PDB entry 3VWJ | X-ray diffraction, 3.09 A resolution | chains A and D of the 4 polymer chains in the assembly

== Chain A ==
Protein: Antigen-presenting glycoprotein CD1d
Source organism: Homo sapiens
UniProt: P15813 (CD1D_HUMAN); residues 3-277 here correspond to UniProt positions 21-295 (UniProt number = residue number + 18)
Chain sequence (284 residues; numbered 0 to 283; the number before each row is that of its first residue; numbering starts at 0):
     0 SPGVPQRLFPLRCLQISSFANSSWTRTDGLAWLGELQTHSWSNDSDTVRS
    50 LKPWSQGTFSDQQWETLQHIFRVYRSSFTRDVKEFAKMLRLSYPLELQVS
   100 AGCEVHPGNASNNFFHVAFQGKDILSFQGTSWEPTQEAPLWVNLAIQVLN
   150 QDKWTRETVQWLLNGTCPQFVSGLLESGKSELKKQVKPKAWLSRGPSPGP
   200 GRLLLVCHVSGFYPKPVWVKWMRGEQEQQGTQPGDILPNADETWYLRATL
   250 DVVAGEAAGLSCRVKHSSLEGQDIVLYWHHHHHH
Not modelled in the structure: 0-7, 105-109, 198-199, 222-225, 252-259, 279-283
Cystine bridges: Cys102-Cys166, Cys206-Cys261
Covalent attachments: N-acetylglucosamine (NAG) linked to Asn20, Asn42
Sequence notes: expression tag (0-2, 278-283)
Small-molecule neighbours: DB3 ((11Z,14E)-N-[(2S,3S,4R)-1-(alpha-D-galactopyranosyloxy)-3,4-dihydroxyoctadecan-2-yl]icosa-11,14-dienamide): Cys12, Leu13, Gln14, Gly28, Leu29, Ala30, His38, Val47, Phe70, Val72, Tyr73, Ser76, Phe77, Asp80, Val81, Phe84, Leu90, Leu96, Val98, Phe114, Val116, Ile123, Leu124, Trp131, Leu148, Asp151, Trp153, Thr154, Val158, Leu161, Phe169
Curated features (UniProtKB/Swiss-Prot):
  - binding site (a D-galactosylceramide): Asp80, Asp151 to Thr154
  - glycosylation (N-linked (GlcNAc...) asparagine): Asn20, Asn42, Asn108, Asn163

== Chain D ==
Protein: NKT15 T cell receptor beta-chain
Source organism: Homo sapiens
Chain sequence (246 residues; numbered 0 to 247; 2 numbers in that range are skipped by the numbering (no residue carries them; nothing is unmodelled there); the number before each row is that of its first residue; numbering starts at 0):
     0 MEADIYQTPRYLVIGTGKKITLECSQTMGHDKMYWYQQDPGMELHLIHYS
    50 YGVNSTEKGDLSSE
    65 STVSRIRTEHFPLTLESARPSHTSQYLCASSGLRDRGLY
   105 EQYFGPGTRLTVTEDLKNVFPPEVAVFEPSEAEISHTQKATLVCLATGFY
   155 PDHVELSWWVNGKEVHSGVCTDPQPLKEQPALNDSRYALSSRLRVSATFW
   205 QNPRNHFRCQVQFYGLSENDEWTQDRAKPVTQIVSAEAWGRAD
Not modelled in the structure: 0-2, 166, 247
Cystine bridges: Cys23-Cys92, Cys148-Cys213
Ion coordination: Mg2+ near Asp30 (its only coordinating residue here)

== Chain A / chain D interface ==
Contacting residue pairs (7):
  Glu83(A) with Tyr48(D), hydrogen bond; Tyr50(D), hydrogen bond
  Lys86(A) with Tyr48(D), hydrogen bond; Glu56(D), salt bridge
  Met87(A) with Tyr50(D), hydrophobic
  Gln146(A) with Asp30(D)
  Gln150(A) with Tyr103(D)
Other interface residues (no listed pair), chain A (6 interface residues in all): Arg89
Other interface residues (no listed pair), chain D (6 interface residues in all): Asn53
From the paper, about this interface:
  - pairs named by the authors: Lys86(A)-Glu56(D), Gln150(A)-Tyr103(D), Tyr48(D)-Glu83(A), Tyr50(D)-Glu83(A)
  - interface residues, chain A: Glu83(A)
  - interface residues, chain D: Tyr48(D), Tyr50(D)

== Overview ==
The chain A/chain D interface involves 6 residues from each chain; the contacts include 3 hydrogen bonds and 1
salt bridge. Polar pairs include Lys86(A)-Glu56(D), Glu83(A)-Tyr48(D) and Glu83(A)-Tyr50(D). The authors
report contacts between Lys86(A) and Glu56(D), Gln150(A) and Tyr103(D) and Tyr48(D) and Glu83(A) among others.
From the paper: interface residues Glu83(A) and Tyr48(D) among others.
Chain A is Antigen-presenting glycoprotein CD1d and chain D is NKT15 T cell receptor beta-chain, both from
Homo sapiens; the structure, Ternary crystal structure of the human NKT TCR-CD1d-C20:2 complex, was determined
by X-ray diffraction (same publication as 3VWK).
